8CLD - chains A and E of the 6 polymer chains in the assembly; structure by X-ray diffraction, 3.20 A resolution.

[Chain A]
Molecule: Detyrosinated tubulin alpha-1B chain
Source organism: Bos taurus
UniProtKB: P81947 (TBA1B_BOVIN); residue numbers follow UniProt; this construct covers 1-451
Amino-acid sequence (451 residues; each row starts with the number of its first residue):
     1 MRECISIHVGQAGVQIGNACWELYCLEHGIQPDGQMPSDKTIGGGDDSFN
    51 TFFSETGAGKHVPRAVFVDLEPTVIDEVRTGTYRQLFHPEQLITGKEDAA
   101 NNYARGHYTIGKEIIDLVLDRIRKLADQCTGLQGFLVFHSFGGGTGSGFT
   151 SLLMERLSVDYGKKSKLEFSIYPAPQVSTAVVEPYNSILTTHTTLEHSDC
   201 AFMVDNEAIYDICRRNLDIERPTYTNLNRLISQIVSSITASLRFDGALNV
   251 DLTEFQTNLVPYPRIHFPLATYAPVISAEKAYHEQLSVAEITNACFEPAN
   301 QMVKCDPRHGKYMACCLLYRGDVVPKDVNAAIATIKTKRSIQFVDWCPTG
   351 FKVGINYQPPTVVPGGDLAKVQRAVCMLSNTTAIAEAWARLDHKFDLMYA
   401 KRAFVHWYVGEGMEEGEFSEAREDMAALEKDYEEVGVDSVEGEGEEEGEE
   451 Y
Disordered / not traced: 438-451
Bound ions: Ca2+: Asp39, Thr41, Gly44, Glu55
Ligand contacts: GTP (guanosine-5'-triphosphate): Gly10, Gln11, Ala12, Gln15, Ile16, Asp69, Asp98, Ala99, Ala100, Asn101, Ser140, Gly142, Gly143, Gly144, Thr145, Gly146, Ile171, Pro173, Val177, Thr179, Glu183, Asn206, Tyr224, Leu227, Asn228, Ile231

[Chain E]
Molecule: Stathmin-4
Source organism: Mus musculus
UniProtKB: P63042 (STMN4_MOUSE); residues -43 to 145 here correspond to UniProt positions 1-189 (UniProt number = residue number + 44)
Amino-acid sequence (189 residues; each row starts with the number of its first residue; numbers below 1 keep their minus sign (Met-43 is residue -43)):
   -43 MTLAAYKEKMKELPLVSLFCSCFLSDPLNKSSYKYEADTVDLNWCVISDM
     7 EVIELNKCTSGQSFEVILKPPSFDGVPEFNASLPRRRDPSLEEIQKKLEA
    57 AEERRKYQEAELLKHLAEKREHEREVIQKAIEENNNFIKMAKEKLAQKME
   107 SNKENREAHLAAMLERLQEKDKHAEEVRKNKELKEEASR
Disordered / not traced: -43 to 5, 29-43, 142-145

[How chain A and chain E interact]
Contacting residue pairs (55; chain A residue first):
  Tyr108(A) - Lys53(E)
  Tyr108(A) - Ala57(E)  hydrophobic
  Thr109(A) - Arg61(E)  hydrogen bond
  Lys112(A) - Leu54(E)
  Lys112(A) - Glu58(E)
  Leu152(A) - Leu54(E)  hydrophobic
  Glu155(A) - Ile50(E)
  Arg156(A) - Leu47(E)
  Ser158(A) - Asp44(E)
  Val159(A) - Pro45(E)
  His197(A) - Pro45(E)
  Asp245(A) - Cys14(E)  hydrogen bond
  Asp245(A) - Ser16(E)
  Ala247(A) - Asn12(E)
  Ala247(A) - Ser19(E)
  Leu248(A) - Ser19(E)
  Pro325(A) - Gln18(E)
  Pro325(A) - Phe20(E)  hydrophobic
  Asn329(A) - Val8(E)
  Asn329(A) - Phe20(E)
  Ile332(A) - Val22(E)  hydrophobic
  Lys336(A) - Leu24(E)
  Asp345(A) - Pro27(E)
  Asp345(A) - Ser28(E)  hydrogen bond (backbone-backbone)
  Trp346(A) - Pro27(E)
  Cys347(A) - Pro27(E)
  Pro348(A) - Lys25(E)
  Pro348(A) - Pro27(E)
  Thr349(A) - Ile23(E)
  Thr349(A) - Leu24(E)  hydrogen bond (backbone-backbone)
  Thr349(A) - Lys25(E)  hydrogen bond (backbone-backbone)
  Gly350(A) - Val22(E)
  Phe351(A) - Glu21(E)
  Phe351(A) - Val22(E)  hydrogen bond (backbone-backbone)
  Phe351(A) - Leu24(E)  hydrophobic
  Lys352(A) - Phe20(E)
  Lys352(A) - Glu21(E)
  Val353(A) - Ser19(E)
  Val353(A) - Phe20(E)  hydrogen bond (backbone-backbone)
  Gly354(A) - Gln18(E)
  Ile355(A) - Gly17(E)
  Ile355(A) - Gln18(E)  hydrogen bond (backbone-backbone)
  Asn356(A) - Ser16(E)
  Tyr357(A) - Thr15(E)
  Tyr357(A) - Ser16(E)  hydrogen bond (backbone-backbone)
  Tyr357(A) - Gly17(E)
  Tyr357(A) - Gln18(E)  hydrogen bond
  Val409(A) - Gln64(E)
  Gly410(A) - Arg61(E)
  Gly410(A) - Gln64(E)
  Glu411(A) - Arg61(E)  hydrogen bond (backbone-side chain)
  Gly412(A) - Ala57(E)
  Gly412(A) - Arg60(E)  hydrogen bond (backbone-side chain)
  Gly412(A) - Arg61(E)
  Glu414(A) - Arg60(E)  salt bridge
Also at the interface, not in a pair above, chain A (37 interface residues in all): His107, Gly246, Val328
Also at the interface, not in a pair above, chain E (30 interface residues in all): Pro26, Ser46, Glu55

[In short]
The interface between chain A and chain E involves 37 residues on one side and 30 on the other; the contacts
include 12 hydrogen bonds and 1 salt bridge. Among the polar pairs are Glu414(A)-Arg60(E), Thr109(A)-Arg61(E)
and Asp245(A)-Cys14(E). Bound to chain A: GTP.
Here chain A is Detyrosinated tubulin alpha-1B chain (Bos taurus) and chain E is Stathmin-4 (Mus musculus).
Entry 8CLD (Ansamitocin P3 bound to tubulin (T2R-TTL) complex) was determined by X-ray diffraction together
with 8CL9, 8CLB, 8CLC, 8CLE, 8CLF, 8CLG and 8CLH from the same study.
